Entry 4TR9 (X-ray diffraction, 2.11 A resolution); this record covers chains C and D of the 10 polymer chains in the assembly.

# Chain C (and D)
Name: Fructose-bisphosphate aldolase
Organism: Plasmodium falciparum
Notes: EC 4.1.2.13; chain D of this document is another copy of the same molecule, construct and numbering; everything in this record applies to it too
Reference sequence: Q7KQL9 (ALF_PLAF7); residues 0-368 here correspond to UniProt positions 1-369 (UniProt number = residue number + 1)
Amino-acid sequence (369 residues; each row starts with the number of its first residue; numbering starts at 0):
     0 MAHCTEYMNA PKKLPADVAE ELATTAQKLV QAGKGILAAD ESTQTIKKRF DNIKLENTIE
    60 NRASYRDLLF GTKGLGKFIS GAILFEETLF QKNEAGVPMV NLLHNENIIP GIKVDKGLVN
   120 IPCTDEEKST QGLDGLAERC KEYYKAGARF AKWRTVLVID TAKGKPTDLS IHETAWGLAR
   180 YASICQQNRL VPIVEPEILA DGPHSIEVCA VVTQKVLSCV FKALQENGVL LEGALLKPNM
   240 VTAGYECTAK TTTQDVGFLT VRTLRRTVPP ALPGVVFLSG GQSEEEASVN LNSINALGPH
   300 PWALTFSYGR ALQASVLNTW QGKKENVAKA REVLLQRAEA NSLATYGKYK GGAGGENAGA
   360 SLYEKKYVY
Not modelled in the structure: 0-4, 352-368
Residues lining bound ligands: TRAP (38D; N'-[(E)-(2,4-dichlorophenyl)methylidene]-3,4-dihydroxybenzohydrazide): Asp39, Ser41, Thr44, Lys47, Lys112, Leu117, Lys151, Arg153
Swiss-Prot annotation at these positions:
  - active site: Glu194 (Proton acceptor), Lys236 (Schiff-base intermediate with dihydroxyacetone phosphate)
  - binding site (dihydroxyacetone phosphate): Asp39, Lys151, Lys236, Ser278, Gly279, Gly308, Arg309
  - binding site (D-glyceraldehyde 3-phosphate): Ser41, Thr44, Lys112, Glu194
  - binding site (beta-D-fructose 1,6-bisphosphate): Arg48, Ser278 to Gly280, Ser306, Arg309
  - site: Tyr368 (Necessary for preference for fructose 1,6-bisphosphate over fructose 1-phosphate)
Reported in the primary citation:
  - binding site for TRAP: Glu40, Thr44, Lys47, Arg48, Leu117

# Interface between chain C and chain D
Contacting residue pairs (58):
  Met7(C) - Ala161(D)
  Met7(C) - Lys162(D)
  Asn8(C) - Asp167(D)  hydrogen bond
  Pro10(C) - Cys122(D)
  Lys11(C) - Cys122(D)  hydrogen bond (backbone-backbone)
  Lys11(C) - Asp124(D)
  Leu13(C) - Cys122(D)  hydrophobic
  Lys115(C) - Asp133(D)  salt bridge
  Asn119(C) - Arg179(D)
  Ile120(C) - Arg179(D)
  Pro121(C) - Arg179(D)
  Pro121(C) - Ser182(D)
  Pro121(C) - Gln186(D)
  Cys122(C) - Pro10(D)
  Cys122(C) - Lys11(D)  hydrogen bond (backbone-backbone)
  Cys122(C) - Leu13(D)  hydrophobic
  Cys122(C) - Asn226(D)
  Cys122(C) - Gly227(D)  hydrogen bond (side chain-backbone)
  Thr123(C) - Lys11(D)
  Asp124(C) - Lys11(D)
  Ser128(C) - Arg179(D)  hydrogen bond
  Gln130(C) - Leu132(D)  hydrogen bond (side chain-backbone)
  Gln130(C) - Asp133(D)
  Gln130(C) - Gly134(D)  hydrogen bond (side chain-backbone)
  Gly131(C) - Asp133(D)  hydrogen bond (backbone-side chain)
  Leu132(C) - Gln130(D)  hydrogen bond (backbone-side chain)
  Leu132(C) - Asp133(D)  hydrogen bond (backbone-side chain)
  Asp133(C) - Lys115(D)  salt bridge
  Asp133(C) - Gln130(D)
  Asp133(C) - Gly131(D)  hydrogen bond (side chain-backbone)
  Asp133(C) - Leu132(D)  hydrogen bond (side chain-backbone)
  Asp133(C) - Asp133(D)  hydrogen bond (backbone-side chain)
  Gly134(C) - Gln130(D)  hydrogen bond (backbone-side chain)
  Ala161(C) - Met7(D)
  Lys162(C) - Met7(D)
  Thr166(C) - Met7(D)
  Thr166(C) - Asn8(D)
  Asp167(C) - Asn8(D)  hydrogen bond
  Leu168(C) - Trp175(D)  hydrophobic
  Leu168(C) - Glu225(D)
  Leu168(C) - Asn226(D)
  His171(C) - Trp175(D)
  His171(C) - Glu225(D)  salt bridge
  Glu172(C) - Trp175(D)  hydrogen bond
  Glu172(C) - Arg179(D)  salt bridge
  Trp175(C) - Leu168(D)  hydrophobic
  Trp175(C) - His171(D)
  Trp175(C) - Glu172(D)
  Trp175(C) - Trp175(D)
  Arg179(C) - Ile120(D)
  Arg179(C) - Pro121(D)
  Arg179(C) - Ser128(D)  hydrogen bond
  Arg179(C) - Glu172(D)  salt bridge
  Ser182(C) - Pro121(D)
  Gln186(C) - Pro121(D)
  Glu225(C) - Leu168(D)
  Asn226(C) - Leu168(D)
  Gly227(C) - Cys122(D)
Also at the interface, not in a pair above, chain C (34 interface residues in all): Gly163, Ile183
Also at the interface, not in a pair above, chain D (34 interface residues in all): Ala9, Thr123, Gly163, Thr166, Ile183

# Overview
The chain C/chain D interface involves 34 residues from each chain; the contacts include 17 hydrogen bonds and
5 salt bridges. Polar contacts include Lys115(C)-Asp133(D), His171(C)-Glu225(D) and Glu172(C)-Arg179(D). Bound
to chain C: TRAP. The paper reports a binding site for TRAP at Glu40(C), Thr44(C) and Lys47(C) among others.
Both chains are Fructose-bisphosphate aldolase (Plasmodium falciparum). Entry 4TR9 (Ternary co-crystal
structure of fructose-bisphosphate aldolase from Plasmodium falciparum in complex with TRAP and a small ...)
was determined by X-ray diffraction.
